Entry 7UZJ (electron microscopy, 3.30 A resolution); this record covers chains B and R of the 20 polymer chains in the assembly.

# Chain B
Protein: ATPase H+-transporting V1 subunit A
From: Rattus norvegicus
UniProtKB: D4A133 (D4A133_RAT); residue numbers follow UniProt; this construct covers 1-617
Amino-acid sequence (617 residues; each row starts with the number of its first residue):
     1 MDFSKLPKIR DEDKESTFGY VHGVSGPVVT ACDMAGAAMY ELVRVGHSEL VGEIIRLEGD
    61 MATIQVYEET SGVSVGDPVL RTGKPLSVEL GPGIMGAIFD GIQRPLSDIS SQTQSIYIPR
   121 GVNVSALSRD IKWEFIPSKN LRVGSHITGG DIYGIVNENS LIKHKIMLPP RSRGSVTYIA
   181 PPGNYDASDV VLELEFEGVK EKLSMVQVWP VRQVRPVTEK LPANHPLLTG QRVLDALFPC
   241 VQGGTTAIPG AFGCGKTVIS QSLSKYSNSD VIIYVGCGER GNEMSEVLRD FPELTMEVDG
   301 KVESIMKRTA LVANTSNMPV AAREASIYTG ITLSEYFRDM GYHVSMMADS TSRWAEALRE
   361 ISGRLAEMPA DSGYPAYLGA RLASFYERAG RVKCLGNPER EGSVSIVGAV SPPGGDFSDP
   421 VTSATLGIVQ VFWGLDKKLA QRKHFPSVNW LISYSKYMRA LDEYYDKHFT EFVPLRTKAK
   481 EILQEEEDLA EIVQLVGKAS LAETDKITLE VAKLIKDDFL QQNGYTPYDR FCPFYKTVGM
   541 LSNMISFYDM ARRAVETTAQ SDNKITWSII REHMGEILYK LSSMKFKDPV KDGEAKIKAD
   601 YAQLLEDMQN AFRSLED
Unresolved in the structure: 1-15, 617

# Chain R
Protein: Effector SidK
From: Legionella pneumophila
UniProtKB: Q5ZWW6 (Q5ZWW6_LEGPH); residue numbers follow UniProt; this construct covers 1-280
Amino-acid sequence (280 residues; each row starts with the number of its first residue):
     1 MSFIKVGIKM GGLTSEQYHS QVVGKIGYIA RCMQTIDPEN NLKKIREDYQ DVLIWAEKNY
    61 RFEEILEASK SGKCPNDLDA LSRRSLILQE LLRLVSSISP FKMKLDLIES QYEKMKQHVN
   121 LWKSDYHVKL NQLNQLTDYL KNAAPTPKNN FLRAMTSVLQ MQIAQYGITE DNEGINQLFK
   181 LGLHLLAMAN EKIDEQYHLF KGYVKDQPEE SPFEGILPAE DQKILVKTMI DYAMPKLSSK
   241 VLQDKLSALS SSDVLTKTLL DSIDRIVKEN EKLNALSKVK
Unresolved in the structure: 1-11, 275-280

# Chain B / chain R interface
Residue-residue contacts - 52 pairs, chain B then chain R:
  N140(B) with R31(R); T35(R), hydrogen bond
  L141(B) with R31(R)
  R142(B) with Q34(R), hydrogen bond
  H146(B) with R31(R), hydrogen bond (backbone-side chain); F62(R), hydrogen bond (side chain-backbone)
  I147(B) with F62(R)
  T148(B) with S20(R), hydrogen bond; Q21(R), hydrogen bond; G24(R)
  G149(B) with Q21(R), hydrogen bond (backbone-side chain)
  K163(B) with D138(R), salt bridge
  R173(B) with E16(R), salt bridge; S20(R); F62(R)
  G174(B) with F62(R)
  S175(B) with R61(R), hydrogen bond (side chain-backbone); F62(R)
  F196(B) with F62(R), hydrophobic; E63(R); L66(R), hydrophobic
  E197(B) with E63(R), hydrogen bond (backbone-side chain)
  P216(B) with Q17(R)
  V217(B) with L13(R)
  N224(B) with K123(R), hydrogen bond
  E297(B) with A189(R)
  D299(B) with Y139(R); K148(R), hydrogen bond (backbone-side chain); L186(R); N190(R)
  G300(B) with K148(R); L186(R); A187(R); M188(R); A189(R); N190(R), hydrogen bond (backbone-backbone)
  L395(B) with L13(R), hydrophobic; Q21(R)
  G396(B) with Q21(R), hydrogen bond (backbone-side chain)
  N397(B) with G24(R), hydrogen bond (side chain-backbone); K25(R), hydrogen bond (side chain-backbone); Y28(R); R31(R)
  P398(B) with Y28(R); Q89(R)
  E399(B) with K25(R), salt bridge; S82(R); Q89(R), hydrogen bond (backbone-side chain); W122(R)
  R400(B) with W122(R)
  K467(B) with K123(R)
  V590(B) with K192(R)
Interface residues without a listed pair, chain B (33 interface residues in all): S145, D151, G198, T218, K301, E401
Interface residues without a listed pair, chain R (30 interface residues in all): S85, L86

# In short
33 residues of chain B face 30 of chain R across their interface; the contacts include 16 hydrogen bonds and 3
salt bridges. Polar contacts include K163(B)-D138(R), R173(B)-E16(R) and E399(B)-K25(R).
Chain B is ATPase H+-transporting V1 subunit A (Rattus norvegicus) and chain R is Effector SidK (Legionella
pneumophila); the structure, Rat Kidney V1 complex with SidK and NCOA7B, State 1, was determined by electron
microscopy.
